9DHT - chains D and G of the 8 polymer chains in the assembly; structure by electron microscopy, 4.31 A resolution (low resolution: residue-level contacts below are approximate; hydrogen-bond / salt-bridge calls are withheld).

== Chain D ==
Protein: Isoform Flip of Glutamate receptor 2
Source organism: Rattus norvegicus
UniProt: P19491 (GRIA2_RAT), isoform P19491-2; residues 391-820 here correspond to UniProt positions 412-841 (UniProt number = residue number + 21)
Amino-acid sequence (430 residues; numbered 391 to 820; the number before each row is that of its first residue):
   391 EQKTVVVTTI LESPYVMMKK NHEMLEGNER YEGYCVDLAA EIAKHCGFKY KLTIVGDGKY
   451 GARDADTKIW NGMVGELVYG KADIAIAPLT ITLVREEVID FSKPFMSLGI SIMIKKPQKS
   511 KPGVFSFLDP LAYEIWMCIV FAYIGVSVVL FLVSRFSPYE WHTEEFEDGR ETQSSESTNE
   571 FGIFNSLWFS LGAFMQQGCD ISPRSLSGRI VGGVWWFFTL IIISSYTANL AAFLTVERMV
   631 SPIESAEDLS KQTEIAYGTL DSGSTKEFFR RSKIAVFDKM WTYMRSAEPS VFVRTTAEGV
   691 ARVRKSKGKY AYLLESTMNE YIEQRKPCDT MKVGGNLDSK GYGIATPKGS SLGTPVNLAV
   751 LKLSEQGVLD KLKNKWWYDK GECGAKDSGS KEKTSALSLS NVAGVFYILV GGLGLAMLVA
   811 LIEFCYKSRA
Disordered / not traced: 550-564, 820
Construct notes: conflict Gln392 (Asn413 in P19491)
UniProt features mapped onto this chain:
  - binding site (L-glutamate): Pro478, Thr480, Arg485, Ser654, Thr655, Glu705
  - site: Arg453 (Interaction with the cone snail toxin Con-ikot-ikot), Ile633 (Crucial to convey clamshell closure to channel opening), Arg660 (Interaction with the cone snail toxin Con-ikot-ikot), Lys752 (Interaction with the cone snail toxin Con-ikot-ikot)
  - modified residue (Phosphoserine): Ser662, Ser696
  - lipidation (S-palmitoyl cysteine): Cys589, Cys815
Disulfide bonds: Cys718-Cys773
Ligand contacts: glutamic acid (GLU): Tyr450, Leu479, Thr480, Arg485, Leu650, Gly653, Ser654, Thr655, Glu705, Tyr732

== Chain G ==
Protein: Voltage-dependent calcium channel gamma-2 subunit
Source organism: Mus musculus
UniProt: O88602 (CCG2_MOUSE); residues 5-207 here correspond to UniProt positions 6-208 (UniProt number = residue number + 1)
Amino-acid sequence (205 residues; row label = number of the first residue in the row):
     5 RGVQMLLTTV GAFAAFSLMT IAVGTDYWLY SRGVCKTKSV SENETSKKNE EVMTHSGLWR
    65 TCCLEGNFKG LCKQIDHFPE DADYEADTAE YFLRAVRASS IFPILSVILL FMGGLCIAAS
   125 EFYKTRHNII LSAGIFFVSA GLSNIIGIIV YISANAGDPS KSDSKKNSYS YGWSFYFGAL
   185 SFIIAEMVGV LAVHMFIDRH KQLTG
Disordered / not traced: 41-54, 83-92, 162-170
Construct notes: expression tag (208-209)
UniProt features mapped onto this chain:
  - glycosylation: Asn47 (N-linked (GlcNAc...) asparagine)
Disulfide bonds: Cys39-Cys67, Cys66-Cys76

== Interface between chain D and chain G ==
Contacting residue pairs - 11 pairs, chain D then chain G:
  Glu524(D) - Tyr173(G)
  Met527(D) - Phe179(G)
  Phe531(D) - Phe186(G)
  Val538(D) - Glu190(G)
  Leu542(D) - Val142(G)
  Arg545(D) - Ile201(G)
  Ser565(D) - Thr208(G)
  Glu566(D) - Ile201(G)
  Glu566(D) - His204(G)
  Glu566(D) - Lys205(G)
  Ser567(D) - Lys205(G)
Also at the interface, not in a pair above, chain D (15 interface residues in all): Tyr523, Ile534, Gly535, Val539, Phe541, Ile573
Also at the interface, not in a pair above, chain G (17 interface residues in all): Ile149, Ile156, Tyr175, Tyr180, Ala183, Ile187, Val194, Val197

== Overview ==
15 residues of chain D face 17 of chain G across their interface. Bound to chain D: glutamic acid. Curated
annotation (UniProt) lists 6 L-glutamate-binding residues on chain D.
Chain D is Isoform Flip of Glutamate receptor 2 (Rattus norvegicus) and chain G is Voltage-dependent calcium
channel gamma-2 subunit (Mus musculus); the structure, Desensitized state 2 of the GluA2-gamma2 complex, was
determined by electron microscopy, deposited together with 9DHP, 9DHQ, 9DHR, 9DHS, 9MRK, 9MRL, 9MRM and 9MRN.
